9QVF - chains B and C of the 3 polymer chains in the assembly; structure by electron microscopy, 3.13 A resolution.

# Chain B (and C)
Protein: Capsid protein
From: Turnip crinkle virus
Notes: chain C of this document is another copy of the same molecule, construct and numbering; everything in this record applies to it too
UniProtKB: P06663 (CAPSD_TCV); residue numbers follow UniProt; this construct covers 1-351
Chain sequence (351 residues; row label = number of the first residue in the row):
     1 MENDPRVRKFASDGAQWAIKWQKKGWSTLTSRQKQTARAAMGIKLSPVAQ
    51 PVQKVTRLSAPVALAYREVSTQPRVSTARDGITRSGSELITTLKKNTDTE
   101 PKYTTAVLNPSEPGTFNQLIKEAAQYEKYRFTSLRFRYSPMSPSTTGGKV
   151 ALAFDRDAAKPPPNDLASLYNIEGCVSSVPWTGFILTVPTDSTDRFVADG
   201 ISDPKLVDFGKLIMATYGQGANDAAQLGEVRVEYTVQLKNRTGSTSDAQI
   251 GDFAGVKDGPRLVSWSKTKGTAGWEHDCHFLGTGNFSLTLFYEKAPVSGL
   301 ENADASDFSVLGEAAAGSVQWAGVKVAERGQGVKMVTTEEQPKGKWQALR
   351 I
Unresolved in the structure: 1-80 (chain C: 1-55)

# Interface between chain B and chain C
Residue-residue contacts (21; chain B residue first):
  Asp155(B) - Glu127(C)
  Asp155(B) - Thr242(C)
  Arg156(B) - Phe196(C)
  Arg156(B) - Asn240(C)
  Asp157(B) - Glu127(C)
  Asp157(B) - Asp199(C)
  Lys160(B) - Glu127(C)  salt bridge
  Lys160(B) - Asp199(C)  salt bridge
  Lys160(B) - Thr242(C)
  Ser168(B) - Gly243(C)
  Asn171(B) - Arg241(C)  hydrogen bond (backbone-side chain)
  Glu173(B) - Asp80(C)
  Glu173(B) - Asn240(C)
  Glu173(B) - Arg241(C)
  Asp203(B) - Ser202(C)
  Asp203(B) - Leu206(C)
  Lys205(B) - Phe196(C)
  Lys205(B) - Val197(C)
  Lys205(B) - Asp199(C)
  Lys205(B) - Ser202(C)
  Leu206(B) - Leu206(C)  hydrophobic
Also at the interface, not in a pair above, chain B (11 interface residues in all): Ile172
Also at the interface, not in a pair above, chain C (13 interface residues in all): Lys128, Val207

# Summary
The interface between chain B and chain C involves 11 residues on one side and 13 on the other, with 1
hydrogen bond and 2 salt bridges. Among the polar pairs are Lys160(B)-Glu127(C), Lys160(B)-Asp199(C) and
Asn171(B)-Arg241(C).
Both chains are Capsid protein (Turnip crinkle virus). Entry 9QVF (Turnip Crinkle Virus: virus-like particles
(TCV-P38+1)) was determined by electron microscopy together with 9QVE, 9QVG and 9QVH from the same study.
